PDB entry 6C1U | X-ray diffraction, 2.30 A resolution | chains B and D of the 4 polymer chains in the assembly

[Chain B]
Protein: Methyl-CpG-binding domain protein 2
Organism: Homo sapiens
UniProt: Q9UBB5 (MBD2_HUMAN); numbering as in UniProt (aligned over 143-220)
Amino-acid sequence (79 residues; row label = number of the first residue in the row):
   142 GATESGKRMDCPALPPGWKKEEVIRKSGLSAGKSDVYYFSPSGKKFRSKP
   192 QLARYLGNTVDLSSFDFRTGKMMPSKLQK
Disordered / not traced: 142-147, 216-220
Construct notes: expression tag (142)
Curated features (UniProtKB/Swiss-Prot):
  - modified residue: Ser181 (Phosphoserine)
Reported in the primary citation:
  - binding site for the 12-nt DNA strand: Arg166, Arg188
  - mutagenesis - R166A, R188A (about 4-fold): decreased binding to mCA

[Chain D]
Molecule: 12-nt DNA strand
Sequence (12 nucleotides; each row starts with the number of its first residue):
     1 GCCCACACTCCG
Modified positions: 5CM (5-methyl-2'-deoxy-cytidine-5'-monophosphate) at position 6

[Interface between chain B and chain D]
Pairs across the interface - 9 pairs, chain B then chain D:
  Arg166(B) - DC10(D)  base contact
  Lys174(B) - DC8(D)  salt bridge to the phosphate
  Arg188(B) - DC11(D)  base contact
  Arg188(B) - DG12(D)  hydrogen bond to the base
  Ser189(B) - DC10(D)  sugar contact
  Ser189(B) - DC11(D)  hydrogen bond to the phosphate
  Lys190(B) - DC10(D)  phosphate contact
  Pro191(B) - DC10(D)  phosphate contact
  Arg209(B) - DT9(D)  salt bridge to the phosphate
Also at the interface, not in a pair above, chain B (9 interface residues in all): Asp176, Gln192

[In short]
The interface between chain B and chain D involves 9 residues on one side and 5 on the other, with 2 hydrogen
bonds and 2 salt bridges. Polar contacts include Arg188(B)-DG12(D), Ser189(B)-DC11(D) and Lys174(B)-DC8(D).
The paper reports a binding site for the 12-nt DNA strand at Arg166(B) and Arg188(B); R166A and R188A of chain
B reduce binding to mCA.
Here chain B is Methyl-CpG-binding domain protein 2 (Homo sapiens) and chain D is a 12-nt DNA strand. Entry
6C1U (MBD2 in complex with a deoxy-oligonucleotide) was determined by X-ray diffraction together with 6CNP,
6CNQ, 6C1A, 6C1T and 6C1V from the same study.
